PDB entry 7M9C | electron microscopy, 4.20 A resolution (low resolution: residue-level contacts below are approximate; hydrogen-bond / salt-bridge calls are withheld) | chains D and I of the 16 polymer chains in the assembly

# Chain D (and I)
Molecule: TnsC
Organism: Scytonema hofmannii
Notes: chain I of this document is another copy of the same molecule, construct and numbering; everything in this record applies to it too
Amino-acid sequence (276 residues; numbered 1 to 276; the number before each row is that of its first residue):
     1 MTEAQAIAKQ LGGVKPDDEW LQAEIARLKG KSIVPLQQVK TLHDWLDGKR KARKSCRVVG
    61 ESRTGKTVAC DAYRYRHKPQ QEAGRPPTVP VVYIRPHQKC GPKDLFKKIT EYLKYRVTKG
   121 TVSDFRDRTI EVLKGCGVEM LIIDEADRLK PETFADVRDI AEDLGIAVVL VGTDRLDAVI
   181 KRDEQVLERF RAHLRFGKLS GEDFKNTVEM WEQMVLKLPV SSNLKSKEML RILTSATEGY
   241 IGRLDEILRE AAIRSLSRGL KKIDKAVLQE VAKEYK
Not modelled in the structure: 1-18, 276
Ligand contacts: ADP (adenosine-5'-diphosphate): Lys31, Ser32, Ile33, Val34, Leu36, Glu61, Ser62, Arg63, Thr64, Gly65, Lys66, Thr67, Val68, Glu145, Trp211, Ile241, Gly242, Asp245
Reported in the primary citation:
  - catalytic residues: Glu145

# Chain D / chain I interface
Residue-residue contacts (19; chain D residue first):
  Arg85(D) - Arg85(I)
  Arg85(D) - Thr88(I)
  Pro86(D) - Arg85(I)
  Pro86(D) - Lys134(I)
  Pro86(D) - Gly135(I)
  Pro87(D) - Arg85(I)
  Thr88(D) - Arg85(I)
  Tyr115(D) - Glu131(I)
  Arg116(D) - Asp127(I)
  Lys119(D) - Asp124(I)
  Asp124(D) - Lys119(I)
  Asp127(D) - Arg116(I)
  Arg128(D) - Arg128(I)
  Arg128(D) - Glu131(I)
  Glu131(D) - Tyr115(I)
  Glu131(D) - Arg128(I)
  Gly135(D) - Arg85(I)
  Gly135(D) - Pro86(I)
  Cys136(D) - Arg85(I)
Interface residues without a listed pair, chain D (15 interface residues in all): Lys134, Gly137
Interface residues without a listed pair, chain I (13 interface residues in all): Gly84

# In short
Chain D and chain I form an interface of 15 and 13 residues respectively. Ligands of chain D: ADP. From the
paper: the catalytic residue Glu145(D).
Both chains are TnsC (Scytonema hofmannii). Entry 7M9C (ADP-AlF3 bound TnsC structure in open form) was
determined by electron microscopy together with 7M99, 7M9A, 7M9B and 7N6I from the same study.
